Entry 9MI6 (X-ray diffraction, 2.41 A resolution); this record covers chains H and L of the 4 polymer chains in the assembly.

== Chain H ==
Name: nipocalimab Fab heavy chain
Source organism: Homo sapiens
Notes: antibody fragment or engineered binder
Amino-acid sequence (220 residues; row label = number of the first residue in the row):
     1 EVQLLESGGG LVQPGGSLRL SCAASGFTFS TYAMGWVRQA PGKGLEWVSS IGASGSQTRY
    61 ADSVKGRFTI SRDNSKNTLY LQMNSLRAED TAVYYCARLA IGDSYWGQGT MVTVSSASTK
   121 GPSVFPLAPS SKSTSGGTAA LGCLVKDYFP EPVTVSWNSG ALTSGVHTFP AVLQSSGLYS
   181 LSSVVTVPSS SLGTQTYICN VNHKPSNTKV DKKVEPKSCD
Unresolved in the structure: 133-136
Cystine bridges: C22-C96, C143-C199

== Chain L ==
Name: nipocalimab Fab light chain
Source organism: Homo sapiens
Notes: antibody fragment or engineered binder
Amino-acid sequence (216 residues; each row starts with the number of its first residue):
     1 QSALTQPASV SGSPGQSITI SCTGTGSDVG SYNLVSWYQQ HPGKAPKLMI YGDSERPSGV
    61 SNRFSGSKSG NTASLTISGL QAEDEADYYC SSYAGSGIYV FGTGTKVTVL GQPKAAPSVT
   121 LFPPSSEELQ ANKATLVCLI SDFYPGAVTV AWKADSSPVK AGVETTTPSK QSNNKYAASS
   181 YLSLTPEQWK SHKSYSCQVT HEGSTVEKTV APTECS
Unresolved in the structure: 1-2, 214-216
Cystine bridges: C22-C90, C138-C197

== Interface between chain H and chain L ==
Contacting residue pairs (64; chain H residue first):
  V37(H) - F101(L)  hydrophobic
  Q39(H) - Q40(L)  hydrogen bond
  Q39(H) - Y89(L)  hydrogen bond
  K43(H) - Y89(L)
  G44(H) - Y89(L)
  L45(H) - P46(L)  hydrophobic
  L45(H) - Y89(L)
  L45(H) - F101(L)
  W47(H) - G97(L)
  W47(H) - Y99(L)
  W47(H) - F101(L)
  S50(H) - G97(L)  hydrogen bond (side chain-backbone)
  R59(H) - S96(L)  hydrogen bond
  R59(H) - G97(L)
  Y95(H) - Q40(L)
  Y95(H) - K44(L)
  Y95(H) - A45(L)  hydrophobic
  L99(H) - Y99(L)
  I101(H) - L34(L)  hydrophobic
  I101(H) - Y51(L)
  G102(H) - Y51(L)
  D103(H) - L48(L)
  S104(H) - Y38(L)  hydrogen bond
  S104(H) - L48(L)
  W106(H) - Y38(L)
  W106(H) - A45(L)  hydrophobic
  W106(H) - P46(L)
  G107(H) - A45(L)
  V124(H) - E127(L)
  F125(H) - S125(L)
  F125(H) - E127(L)
  F125(H) - E128(L)
  P126(H) - S125(L)
  P126(H) - E127(L)
  L127(H) - F122(L)  hydrophobic
  A128(H) - F122(L)
  A140(H) - F122(L)
  L144(H) - T135(L)
  L144(H) - Y181(L)  hydrophobic
  K146(H) - E128(L)
  K146(H) - T135(L)
  K146(H) - S183(L)
  H167(H) - Q171(L)
  H167(H) - A177(L)
  F169(H) - L139(L)  hydrophobic
  F169(H) - I140(L)
  F169(H) - S141(L)
  F169(H) - A178(L)
  P170(H) - S169(L)
  P170(H) - S179(L)
  A171(H) - T166(L)
  V172(H) - E164(L)
  V172(H) - T166(L)
  V172(H) - Y181(L)  hydrophobic
  Q174(H) - E164(L)
  S175(H) - E164(L)  hydrogen bond
  L181(H) - Y181(L)
  S182(H) - V137(L)
  S182(H) - L139(L)
  S182(H) - Y181(L)  hydrogen bond
  V184(H) - F122(L)  hydrophobic
  V184(H) - L139(L)  hydrophobic
  K212(H) - E127(L)  salt bridge
  C219(H) - T213(L)
Also at the interface, not in a pair above, chain H (42 interface residues in all): Q57, L141, G142, L173, S180, K217
Also at the interface, not in a pair above, chain L (38 interface residues in all): P57, Y93, I98, T120, S126, T165

== Overview ==
42 residues of chain H and 38 residues of chain L are in contact, with 7 hydrogen bonds and 1 salt bridge.
Polar contacts include K212(H)-E127(L), Q39(H)-Q40(L) and Q39(H)-Y89(L).
Chain H is nipocalimab Fab heavy chain and chain L is nipocalimab Fab light chain, both from Homo sapiens; the
structure, Crystal structure of human FcRn in complex with nipocalimab Fab fragment, was determined by X-ray
diffraction.
